2DRM - chains B and E of the 3 polymer chains in the assembly; structure by X-ray diffraction, 1.35 A resolution.

[Chain B]
Name: Acanthamoeba Myosin IB
Notes: fragment: SH3 domain
Reference sequence: P19706 (MYSB_ACACA); residues 6-59 here correspond to UniProt positions 1094-1147 (UniProt number = residue number + 1088)
Chain sequence (58 residues; each row starts with the number of its first residue):
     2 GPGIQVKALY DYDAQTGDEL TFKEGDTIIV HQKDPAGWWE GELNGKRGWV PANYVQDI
Construct notes: cloning artifact (2-5)

[Chain E]
Name: 18-mer peptide from Acan125
Chain sequence (18 residues; numbered 2 to 19; the number before each row is that of its first residue):
     2 AKPVPPPRGA KPAPPPRT

[How chain B and chain E interact]
Residue-residue contacts (22; chain B residue first):
  Y11(B) - A11(E)
  Y11(B) - K12(E)
  Y11(B) - P13(E)
  D12(B) - K12(E)  hydrogen bond (backbone-side chain)
  Y13(B) - P15(E)  hydrophobic
  Y13(B) - R18(E)  hydrogen bond
  Q16(B) - R18(E)
  T17(B) - R18(E)
  E20(B) - R18(E)  salt bridge
  A37(B) - P17(E)
  G38(B) - P16(E)
  W39(B) - P15(E)  hydrophobic
  W39(B) - P16(E)  hydrogen bond (side chain-backbone)
  W39(B) - P17(E)  hydrogen bond (side chain-backbone)
  W39(B) - R18(E)
  P52(B) - P16(E)
  N54(B) - P13(E)
  N54(B) - A14(E)  hydrogen bond (side chain-backbone)
  N54(B) - P16(E)
  Y55(B) - K12(E)
  Y55(B) - P13(E)  hydrogen bond (side chain-backbone)
  Y55(B) - P15(E)

[Overview]
12 residues of chain B and 8 residues of chain E are in contact, with 6 hydrogen bonds and 1 salt bridge.
Among the polar pairs are E20(B)-R18(E), D12(B)-K12(E) and Y13(B)-R18(E).
Here chain B is Acanthamoeba Myosin IB and chain E is an 18-mer peptide from Acan125. Entry 2DRM (Acanthamoeba
myosin I SH3 domain bound to Acan125) was determined by X-ray diffraction.
